1WKR - chains A and I; structure by X-ray diffraction, 1.30 A resolution.

[Chain A]
Name: Polyporopepsin
Organism: Irpex lacteus
Notes: EC 3.4.23.29
Reference sequence: P17576 (CARP_POLTU); residues 1-340 here = UniProt positions 1-340
Amino-acid sequence (340 residues; numbered 1 to 340; the number before each row is that of its first residue):
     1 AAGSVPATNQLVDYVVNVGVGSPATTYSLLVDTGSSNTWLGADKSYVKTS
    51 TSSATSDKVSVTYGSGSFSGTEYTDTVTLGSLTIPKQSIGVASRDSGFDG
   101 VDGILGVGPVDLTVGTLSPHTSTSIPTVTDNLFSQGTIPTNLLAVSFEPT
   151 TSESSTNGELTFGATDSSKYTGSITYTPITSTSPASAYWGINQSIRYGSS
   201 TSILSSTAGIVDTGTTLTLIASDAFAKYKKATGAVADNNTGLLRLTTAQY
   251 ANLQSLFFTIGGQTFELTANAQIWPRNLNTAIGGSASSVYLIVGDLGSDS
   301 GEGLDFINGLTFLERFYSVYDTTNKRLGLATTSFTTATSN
Swiss-Prot annotation at these positions:
  - active site: Asp32, Asp212
  - glycosylation (N-linked (GlcNAc...) asparagine): Asn192, Asn238

[Chain I]
Name: pepstatin
Amino-acid sequence (6 residues; row label = number of the first residue in the row):
   801 XVVXAX
Modified / non-standard residues: IVA (isovaleric acid) at position 801; STA (statine) at position 804; STA (statine) at position 806

[Interface between chain A and chain I]
Residue-residue contacts (34; chain A residue first):
  Val12(A) - IVA_801(I)
  Val12(A) - Val802(I)
  Leu30(A) - STA_804(I)
  Asp32(A) - STA_804(I)
  Gly34(A) - STA_804(I)
  Gly34(A) - Ala805(I)  hydrogen bond (backbone-backbone)
  Ser35(A) - Ala805(I)
  Val61(A) - Ala805(I)  hydrophobic
  Thr62(A) - Ala805(I)
  Thr62(A) - STA_806(I)
  Tyr63(A) - Val803(I)
  Tyr63(A) - STA_804(I)
  Tyr63(A) - Ala805(I)
  Tyr63(A) - STA_806(I)
  Gly64(A) - Val803(I)  hydrogen bond (backbone-backbone)
  Gly64(A) - STA_804(I)  hydrogen bond (backbone-backbone)
  Gly64(A) - STA_806(I)
  Ser65(A) - Val802(I)
  Ser65(A) - Val803(I)  hydrogen bond (side chain-backbone)
  Ser65(A) - STA_804(I)
  Phe98(A) - STA_804(I)
  Tyr188(A) - Ala805(I)  hydrogen bond (side chain-backbone)
  Tyr188(A) - STA_806(I)
  Asp212(A) - STA_804(I)
  Gly214(A) - Val802(I)
  Gly214(A) - Val803(I)
  Gly214(A) - STA_804(I)  hydrogen bond (backbone-backbone)
  Thr215(A) - Val802(I)
  Thr215(A) - Val803(I)
  Thr215(A) - STA_804(I)
  Thr216(A) - IVA_801(I)
  Thr216(A) - Val802(I)  hydrogen bond (side chain-backbone)
  Leu304(A) - STA_806(I)
  Ile307(A) - STA_806(I)
Also at the interface, not in a pair above, chain A (24 interface residues in all): Gly97, Ile104, Ile210, Leu217, Leu219, Ile282

[Overview]
24 residues of chain A and 6 residues of chain I are in contact, with 7 hydrogen bonds. Polar contacts include
Ser65(A)-Val803(I), Tyr188(A)-Ala805(I) and Thr216(A)-Val802(I). From UniProt: active-site residues Asp32(A)
and Asp212(A) on chain A.
Here chain A is Polyporopepsin (Irpex lacteus) and chain I is pepstatin. Entry 1WKR (Crystal structure of
aspartic proteinase from Irpex lacteus) was determined by X-ray diffraction.
